Entry 1WDL (X-ray diffraction, 3.50 A resolution); this record covers chains C and D of the 4 polymer chains in the assembly.

[Chain C (and D)]
Protein: 3-ketoacyl-CoA thiolase
Source organism: Pseudomonas fragi
Notes: EC 2.3.1.16; chain D of this document is another copy of the same molecule, construct and numbering; everything in this record applies to it too
UniProtKB: P28790 (FADA_PSEFR); residues 2-391 here correspond to UniProt positions 1-390 (UniProt number = residue number - 1)
Chain sequence (390 residues; row label = number of the first residue in the row):
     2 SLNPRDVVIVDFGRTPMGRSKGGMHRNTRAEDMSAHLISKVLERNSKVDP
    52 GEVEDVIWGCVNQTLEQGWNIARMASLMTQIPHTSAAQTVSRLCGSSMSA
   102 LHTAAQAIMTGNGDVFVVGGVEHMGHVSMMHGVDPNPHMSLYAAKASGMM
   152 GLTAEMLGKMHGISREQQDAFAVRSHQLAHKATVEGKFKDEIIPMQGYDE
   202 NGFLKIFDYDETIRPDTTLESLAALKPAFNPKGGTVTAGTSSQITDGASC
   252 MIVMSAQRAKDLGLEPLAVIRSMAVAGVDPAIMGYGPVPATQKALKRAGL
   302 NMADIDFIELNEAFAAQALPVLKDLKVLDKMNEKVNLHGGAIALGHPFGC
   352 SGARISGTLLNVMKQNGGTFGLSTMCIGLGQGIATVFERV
Residues lining bound ligands: acetyl coenzyme A (ACO): His177, Thr218, Leu223, Leu226, Phe230, Ala239, Gly240, Ser242, Ser243, Ile245
Reported in the primary citation:
  - conformationally variable residues (loop rearrangement, side-chain flip): Trp70, Met130 to Asn137

[Interface between chain C and chain D]
Pairs across the interface (116; chain C residue first):
  Arg30(C) - Asp135(D)  salt bridge
  Arg30(C) - Pro136(D)  hydrogen bond (side chain-backbone)
  Arg30(C) - Asn137(D)
  Arg30(C) - Pro138(D)
  Glu32(C) - Asn137(D)
  Asp33(C) - Asn137(D)
  Asp33(C) - His139(D)  salt bridge
  Glu55(C) - Lys294(D)  salt bridge
  Glu55(C) - Arg298(D)  salt bridge
  Asp56(C) - Arg93(D)  salt bridge
  Val62(C) - Trp70(D)  hydrophobic
  Gln64(C) - Gln64(D)
  Gln64(C) - Ser92(D)
  Thr65(C) - Thr65(D)
  Thr65(C) - Gly133(D)  hydrogen bond (side chain-backbone)
  Leu66(C) - Gly133(D)  hydrogen bond (backbone-backbone)
  Leu66(C) - Asp135(D)
  Glu67(C) - Asp135(D)
  Trp70(C) - Leu94(D)  hydrophobic
  Trp70(C) - Met130(D)
  Trp70(C) - Val134(D)  hydrophobic
  Asn71(C) - Ser92(D)
  Asn71(C) - Leu94(D)
  Asn71(C) - Gln382(D)
  Arg74(C) - Val279(D)  hydrogen bond (side chain-backbone)
  Arg74(C) - Leu380(D)  hydrogen bond (side chain-backbone)
  Arg74(C) - Gly381(D)  hydrogen bond (side chain-backbone)
  Arg74(C) - Gln382(D)
  Met75(C) - Met140(D)
  Met75(C) - Leu380(D)  hydrophobic
  Leu78(C) - Tyr143(D)
  Leu78(C) - Leu380(D)  hydrophobic
  Met79(C) - Asn137(D)  hydrogen bond
  Met79(C) - Tyr143(D)
  His84(C) - Gly278(D)
  His84(C) - Val279(D)  hydrogen bond (backbone-backbone)
  His84(C) - Asp280(D)  salt bridge
  His84(C) - Pro281(D)
  Thr85(C) - Ala277(D)
  Thr85(C) - Gly278(D)  hydrogen bond (backbone-backbone)
  Ser86(C) - Gly278(D)
  Ala87(C) - Arg93(D)
  Ala87(C) - Gln382(D)
  Ala88(C) - Arg93(D)  hydrogen bond (backbone-side chain)
  Ala88(C) - Gln382(D)  hydrogen bond (backbone-side chain)
  Gln89(C) - Val91(D)
  Gln89(C) - Ser92(D)
  Gln89(C) - Arg93(D)  hydrogen bond
  Thr90(C) - Thr90(D)
  Thr90(C) - Val91(D)
  Thr90(C) - Ser92(D)  hydrogen bond (backbone-backbone)
  Val91(C) - Gln89(D)
  Val91(C) - Thr90(D)
  Ser92(C) - Asn71(D)
  Ser92(C) - Gln89(D)
  Ser92(C) - Thr90(D)  hydrogen bond (backbone-backbone)
  Arg93(C) - Asp56(D)  salt bridge
  Arg93(C) - Ala88(D)  hydrogen bond (side chain-backbone)
  Arg93(C) - Gln89(D)  hydrogen bond
  Leu94(C) - Trp70(D)  hydrophobic
  Leu94(C) - Asn71(D)
  Thr104(C) - Gln107(D)
  Gln107(C) - Thr104(D)
  Gln107(C) - Gln107(D)
  Gln107(C) - Ala108(D)  hydrogen bond (side chain-backbone)
  Gln107(C) - Thr111(D)
  Ala108(C) - Gln107(D)  hydrogen bond (backbone-side chain)
  Met110(C) - Thr111(D)
  Thr111(C) - Gln107(D)
  Thr111(C) - Met110(D)
  Thr111(C) - Thr111(D)
  Asn113(C) - Gln107(D)
  Asn113(C) - Met274(D)
  Asn113(C) - Arg298(D)  hydrogen bond
  Gly114(C) - Arg298(D)
  Met130(C) - Trp70(D)
  Gly133(C) - Thr65(D)
  Gly133(C) - Leu66(D)  hydrogen bond (backbone-backbone)
  Val134(C) - Trp70(D)
  Asp135(C) - Arg30(D)  salt bridge
  Asp135(C) - Leu66(D)
  Asp135(C) - Glu67(D)
  Pro136(C) - Arg30(D)  hydrogen bond (backbone-side chain)
  Asn137(C) - Arg30(D)  hydrogen bond
  Asn137(C) - Glu32(D)
  Asn137(C) - Asp33(D)  hydrogen bond
  Asn137(C) - Met79(D)  hydrogen bond
  Pro138(C) - Arg30(D)
  His139(C) - Asp33(D)  salt bridge
  Met140(C) - Met75(D)
  Tyr143(C) - Leu78(D)
  Tyr143(C) - Met79(D)
  Met274(C) - Asn113(D)
  Val276(C) - Glu55(D)
  Ala277(C) - Thr85(D)
  Gly278(C) - His84(D)
  Gly278(C) - Thr85(D)  hydrogen bond (backbone-backbone)
  Gly278(C) - Ser86(D)
  Val279(C) - Arg74(D)  hydrogen bond (backbone-side chain)
  Val279(C) - His84(D)  hydrogen bond (backbone-backbone)
  Asp280(C) - His84(D)  salt bridge
  Pro281(C) - Leu78(D)  hydrophobic
  Pro281(C) - His84(D)
  Lys294(C) - Glu55(D)  salt bridge
  Arg298(C) - Glu55(D)  salt bridge
  Arg298(C) - Asn113(D)  hydrogen bond
  Arg298(C) - Gly114(D)
  Phe349(C) - Trp70(D)  hydrophobic
  Leu380(C) - Arg74(D)  hydrogen bond (backbone-side chain)
  Leu380(C) - Met75(D)  hydrophobic
  Leu380(C) - Leu78(D)  hydrophobic
  Gly381(C) - Arg74(D)  hydrogen bond (backbone-side chain)
  Gln382(C) - Asn71(D)
  Gln382(C) - Arg74(D)
  Gln382(C) - Ala87(D)
  Gln382(C) - Ala88(D)  hydrogen bond (side chain-backbone)
Other interface residues (no listed pair), chain C (60 interface residues in all): Asn63, Ser100, Gly112
Other interface residues (no listed pair), chain D (60 interface residues in all): Val62, Asn63, Gly112, Met131, Gly149, Val276

[Summary]
The chain C/chain D interface involves 60 residues from each chain, with 31 hydrogen bonds and 12 salt
bridges. Among the polar pairs are Arg30(C)-Asp135(D), Asp33(C)-His139(D) and Glu55(C)-Lys294(D). Chain C
binds acetyl coenzyme A. From the paper: conformational variability at Trp70(C) and Met130(C).
Chain C and chain D are both 3-ketoacyl-CoA thiolase (Pseudomonas fragi); the structure, fatty acid
beta-oxidation multienzyme complex from Pseudomonas fragi, form II (native4), was determined by X-ray
diffraction together with 1WDK and 1WDM from the same study.
